Entry 7O41 (electron microscopy, 7.60 A resolution (low resolution: residue-level contacts below are approximate; hydrogen-bond / salt-bridge calls are withheld)); this record covers chains C and A of the 6 polymer chains in the assembly.

== Chain C ==
Molecule: TrwM protein
Source organism: Escherichia coli
Reference sequence: O50329 (O50329_ECOLX); residues 1-104 here = UniProt positions 1-104
Amino-acid sequence (104 residues; row label = number of the first residue in the row):
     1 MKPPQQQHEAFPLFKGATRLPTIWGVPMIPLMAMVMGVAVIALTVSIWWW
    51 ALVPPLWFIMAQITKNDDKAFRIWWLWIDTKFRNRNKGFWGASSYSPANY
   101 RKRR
Sequence notes: conflict W24 (Leu in O50329), V26 (Glu in O50329)

== Chain A ==
Molecule: TrwK protein
Source organism: Escherichia coli
Reference sequence: O50330 (O50330_ECOLX); residue numbers follow UniProt; this construct covers 1-823
Amino-acid sequence (823 residues; each row starts with the number of its first residue):
     1 MGAIESRKLLASETPVGQFIPYSHHVTDTIISTKNAEYLSVWKIDGRSHQ
    51 SASEADVFQWIRELNNTLRGISSANLSLWTHIVRRRVYEYPDAEFDNVFC
   101 RQLDEKYRESFTGYNLMVNDLYLTVVYRPVSDKVLSFFAKRERETPDQKK
   151 HRQESCIKALEDINRTLGQSFKRYGAELLSVYEKGGHAFSAPLEFLARLV
   201 NGEHIPMPICRDRFSDYMAVNRPMFSKWGEVGELRSLTGLRRFGMLEIRE
   251 YDDATEPGQLNVLLESDYEFVLTHSFSVLSRPAAKEYLQRHQKNLIDARD
   301 VATDQIEEIDEALNQLISGHFVMGEHHCTLTVYGETVQQVRDNLAHASAA
   351 MLDVAVLPKPVDLALEAGYWAQLPANWQWRPRPAPITSLNFLSFSPFHNF
   401 MSGKPTGNPWGPAVTILKTVSGTPLYFNFHASKEEEDATDKRLLGNTMLI
   451 GQSSSGKTVLLGFLLAQAQKFKPTIVAFDKDRGMEISIRAMGGRYLPLKT
   501 GEPSGFNPFQLPPTHANLIFLKQFVKKLAAAGGEVTHRDEEEIDQAITAM
   551 MSDSIDKSLRRLSLLLQFLPNPRSDDMDARPTVHARLVKWCEGGDYGWLF
   601 DNPTDALDLSTHQIYGFDITEFLDNPEARTPVMMYLLYRTESMIDGRRFM
   651 YVFDEFWKPLQDEYFEDLAKNKQKTIRKQNGIFVFATQEPSDALESNIAK
   701 TLIQQCATYIFLANPKADYEDYTQGFKLTDSEFELVRGLGEFSRRFLIKQ
   751 GDQSALAEMNLGKFRTIVDGETVERDFDDELLVLSGTPDNAEIAESIIAE
   801 VGDDPAVWLPIFLDRVKAERSDV
Not modelled in the structure: 1, 435-440, 512-514, 532-539, 554-580, 593-606, 766-775, 822-823

== How chain C and chain A interact ==
Residue-residue contacts (89):
  M1(C) with E265(A)
  P3(C) with H49(A); P257(A); N261(A)
  P4(C) with G258(A)
  Q5(C) with E256(A)
  E9(C) with F58(A)
  A10(C) with A254(A)
  F11(C) with I61(A); R62(A); D253(A); A254(A); T255(A); L389(A)
  P12(C) with D253(A); E308(A); T387(A)
  L13(C) with Y251(A); D252(A); D253(A); N390(A)
  F14(C) with H291(A); Q305(A); I309(A); A312(A)
  K15(C) with E250(A); Y251(A); H291(A)
  G16(C) with H291(A); P385(A)
  A17(C) with P385(A)
  R19(C) with R290(A); H291(A); N294(A)
  L20(C) with R290(A); P385(A)
  P21(C) with Y287(A)
  D67(C) with R249(A); R382(A)
  D68(C) with R382(A)
  K69(C) with R382(A); P383(A)
  R72(C) with Q378(A); R380(A); P381(A); P383(A)
  I73(C) with P381(A)
  L76(C) with A367(A); P381(A)
  W77(C) with L363(A)
  D79(C) with W379(A)
  T80(C) with E366(A); W379(A)
  K81(C) with S226(A); E366(A)
  R85(C) with S12(A); T14(A)
  N86(C) with S12(A)
  F89(C) with L9(A)
  W90(C) with E13(A); R222(A); R235(A)
  A92(C) with F225(A)
  S93(C) with P223(A); M224(A); F225(A)
  S94(C) with E13(A); R222(A); P223(A)
  Y95(C) with T14(A); V16(A); F19(A); R222(A); P223(A); F225(A)
  S96(C) with E13(A); T14(A); P15(A); V16(A); R222(A)
  P97(C) with V16(A); D216(A); A219(A); R222(A)
  A98(C) with P15(A)
  Y100(C) with L10(A); A11(A); E13(A)
  R101(C) with L10(A)
Other interface residues (no listed pair), chain C (43 interface residues in all): K2, N84, K87, N99
Other interface residues (no listed pair), chain A (70 interface residues in all): V220, N221, K227, W228, G229, Q259, V262, M323, V354, D362, A364, L365, W377, A384, I386, H398

== In short ==
43 residues of chain C and 70 residues of chain A are in contact.
Chain C is TrwM protein and chain A is TrwK protein, both from Escherichia coli; the structure, Hexameric
composite model of the Inner Membrane Complex (IMC) with the Arches from the fully-assembled R388 ..., was
determined by electron microscopy, deposited together with 7O3J, 7O3T, 7O3V and 7OIU.
